Entry 6RQC (electron microscopy, 4.40 A resolution (low resolution: residue-level contacts below are approximate; hydrogen-bond / salt-bridge calls are withheld)); this record covers chains A and Y of the 14 polymer chains in the assembly.

[Chain A]
Molecule: Origin recognition complex subunit 1
Organism: Saccharomyces cerevisiae S288c
UniProt: P54784 (ORC1_YEAST); residue numbers follow UniProt; this construct covers 1-914
Sequence (949 residues; each row starts with the number of its first residue; numbers below 1 keep their minus sign (Met-34 is residue -34)):
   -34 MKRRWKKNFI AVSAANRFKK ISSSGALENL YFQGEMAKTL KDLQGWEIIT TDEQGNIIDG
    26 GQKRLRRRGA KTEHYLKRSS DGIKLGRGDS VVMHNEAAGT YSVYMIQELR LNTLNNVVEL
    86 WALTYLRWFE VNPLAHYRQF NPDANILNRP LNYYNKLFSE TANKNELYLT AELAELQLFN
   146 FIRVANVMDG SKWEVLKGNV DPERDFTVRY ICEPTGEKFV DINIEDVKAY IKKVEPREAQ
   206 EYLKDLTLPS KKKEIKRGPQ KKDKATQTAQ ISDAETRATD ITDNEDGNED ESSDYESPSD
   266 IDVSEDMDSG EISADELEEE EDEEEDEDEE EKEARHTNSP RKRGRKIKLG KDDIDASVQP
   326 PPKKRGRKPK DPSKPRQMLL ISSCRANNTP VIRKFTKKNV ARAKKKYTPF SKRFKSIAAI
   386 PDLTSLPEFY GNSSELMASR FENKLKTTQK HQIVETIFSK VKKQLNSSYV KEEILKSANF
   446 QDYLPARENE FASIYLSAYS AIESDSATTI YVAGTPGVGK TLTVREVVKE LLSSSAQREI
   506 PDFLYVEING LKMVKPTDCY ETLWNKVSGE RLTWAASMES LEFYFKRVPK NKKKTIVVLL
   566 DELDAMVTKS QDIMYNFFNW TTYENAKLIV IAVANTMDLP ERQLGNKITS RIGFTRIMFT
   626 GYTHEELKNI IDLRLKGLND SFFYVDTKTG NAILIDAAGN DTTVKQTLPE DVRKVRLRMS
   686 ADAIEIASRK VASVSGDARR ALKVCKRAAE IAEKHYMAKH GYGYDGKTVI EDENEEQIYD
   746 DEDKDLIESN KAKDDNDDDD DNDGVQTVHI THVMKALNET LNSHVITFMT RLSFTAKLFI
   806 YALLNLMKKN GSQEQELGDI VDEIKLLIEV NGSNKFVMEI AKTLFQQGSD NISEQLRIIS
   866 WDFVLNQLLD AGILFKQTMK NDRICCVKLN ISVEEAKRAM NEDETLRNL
Unresolved in the structure: -34 to 354, 435-447, 661-675, 731-768
Differences from the reference sequence: initiating methionine (-34); expression tag (-33 to 0)
UniProt features mapped onto this chain:
  - binding site (ATP): Val435, Gly479 to Leu487, Glu567, Asn600, Arg704, Gly726 to Thr733
  - binding site (Mg(2+)): Asp566, Glu567
  - modified residue: Ser237 (Phosphoserine)
Ion coordination: Mg2+: Thr486 (together with ATP)
Ligand contacts: ATP (adenosine-5'-triphosphate): Ser432, Leu449, Ala451, Thr480, Pro481, Gly482, Val483, Gly484, Lys485, Thr486, Leu487, Tyr627, Ile635, Arg639, Ala703, Arg704, Leu707

[Chain Y]
Molecule: 88-nt DNA strand
Sequence (88 nucleotides; row label = number of the first residue in the row):
     1 TATATACAGT CAGTCAGTCA GTCAGTCAGT CAGTCAGTCA GTCAGTCAAG GGAAAATAAA
    61 CAATACATAA CAAAACATAT AAAAACCA

[Interface between chain A and chain Y]
Pairs across the interface - 22 pairs, chain A then chain Y:
  Arg358(A) - DA79(Y)
  Lys359(A) - DA77(Y)
  Lys359(A) - DT78(Y)
  Phe360(A) - DA77(Y)
  Phe360(A) - DT78(Y)
  Phe360(A) - DA79(Y)
  Thr361(A) - DA79(Y)
  Lys362(A) - DT78(Y)
  Lys362(A) - DA79(Y)
  Lys362(A) - DT80(Y)
  Val365(A) - DT80(Y)
  Arg367(A) - DT80(Y)
  Arg367(A) - DA81(Y)
  Arg367(A) - DA82(Y)
  Lys369(A) - DA81(Y)
  Lys369(A) - DA82(Y)
  Lys370(A) - DA82(Y)
  Lys371(A) - DA82(Y)
  Lys371(A) - DA83(Y)
  Tyr372(A) - DA82(Y)
  Tyr372(A) - DA83(Y)
  Thr373(A) - DA83(Y)
Also at the interface, not in a pair above, chain A (14 interface residues in all): Ala368, Lys377
Also at the interface, not in a pair above, chain Y (8 interface residues in all): DA84

[Summary]
14 residues of chain A and 8 residues of chain Y are in contact. Ligands of chain A: ATP. UniProt lists 21
ATP-binding residues and Mg2+-binding residues Asp566(A) and Glu567(A) on chain A.
Chain A is Origin recognition complex subunit 1 (Saccharomyces cerevisiae S288c) and chain Y is an 88-nt DNA
strand; the structure, Cryo-EM structure of an MCM loading intermediate, was determined by electron
microscopy.
